PDB entry 7RB7 | X-ray diffraction, 2.60 A resolution | chain A

== Chain A ==
Molecule: Acetylcholinesterase
From: Homo sapiens
Notes: EC 3.1.1.7
Reference sequence: P22303 (ACES_HUMAN); residues 1-547 here correspond to UniProt positions 32-578 (UniProt number = residue number + 31)
Chain sequence (550 residues; row label = number of the first residue in the row; numbers below 1 keep their minus sign (Gly-2 is residue -2)):
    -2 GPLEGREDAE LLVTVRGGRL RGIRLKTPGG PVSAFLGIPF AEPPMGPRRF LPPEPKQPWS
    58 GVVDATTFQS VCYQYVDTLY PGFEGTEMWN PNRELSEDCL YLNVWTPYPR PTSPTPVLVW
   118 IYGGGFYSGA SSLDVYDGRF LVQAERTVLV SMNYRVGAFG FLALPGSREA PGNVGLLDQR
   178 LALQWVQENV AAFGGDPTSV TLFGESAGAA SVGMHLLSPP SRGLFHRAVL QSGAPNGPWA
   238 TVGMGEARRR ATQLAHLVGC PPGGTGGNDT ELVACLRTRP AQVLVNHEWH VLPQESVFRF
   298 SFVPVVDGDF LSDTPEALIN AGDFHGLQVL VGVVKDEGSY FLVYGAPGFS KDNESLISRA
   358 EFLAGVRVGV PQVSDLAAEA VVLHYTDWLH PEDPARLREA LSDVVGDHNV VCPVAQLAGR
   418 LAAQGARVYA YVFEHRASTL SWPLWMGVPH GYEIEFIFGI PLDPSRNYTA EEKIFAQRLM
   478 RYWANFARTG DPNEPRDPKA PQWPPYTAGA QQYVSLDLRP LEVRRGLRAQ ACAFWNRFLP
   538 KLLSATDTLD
Disordered / not traced: -2 to 3, 544-547
Differences from the reference sequence: expression tag (-2 to 0)
Disulfide bonds: Cys69-Cys96, Cys257-Cys272, Cys409-Cys529
Glycans and other covalent adducts: 4,4-dihydroxy-N,N,N-trimethylpentan-1-aminium (NWA) linked to Ser203
Small-molecule neighbours:
  - 3VI (1,1'-methylenebis{4-[(E)-(hydroxyimino)methyl]pyridin-1-ium}): Tyr72, Tyr124, Trp286, Tyr341
  - NWA (4,4-dihydroxy-N,N,N-trimethylpentan-1-aminium): Trp86, Gly120, Gly121, Gly122, Glu202, Ala204, Trp236, Phe295, Phe297, Tyr337, Phe338, His447, Gly448
UniProt features mapped onto this chain:
  - active site: Ser203 (Acyl-ester intermediate), Glu334 (Charge relay system), His447 (Charge relay system)
  - binding site (galanthamine): Trp86, Glu202, Ser203, Tyr337
  - binding site (huperzine A): Trp86, Tyr133, Tyr337
  - binding site (huprine W): Gly122, Ser203, Trp439, His447
  - glycosylation (N-linked (GlcNAc...) asparagine): Asn265, Asn350, Asn464
What the authors report for this chain:
  - binding site for NWA: Gly121, Gly122, Ser203, His447
  - binding site for 3VI: Tyr124, Trp286

== Overview ==
Ligands of chain A: compound 3VI. Compound NWA is covalently linked to Ser203. UniProt lists 3 active-site
residues, 4 galanthamine-binding residues, 3 huperzine A-binding residues and 4 huprine W-binding residues.
From the paper: a binding site for NWA at Gly121, Gly122 and Ser203 among others; a binding site for 3VI at
Tyr124 and Trp286.
Chain A is Acetylcholinesterase (Homo sapiens); the structure, Room temperature structure of hAChE in complex
with substrate analog 4K-TMA and MMB4 oxime, was determined by X-ray diffraction (same publication as 7RB5 and
7RB6).
